8EOE - chains G and N of the 9 polymer chains in the assembly; structure by electron microscopy, 3.20 A resolution.

# Chain G
Molecule: Transcription termination/antitermination protein NusG
Organism: Bacillus subtilis subsp. subtilis str. 168
Reference sequence: Q06795 (NUSG_BACSU); residues 1-177 here = UniProt positions 1-177
Sequence (177 residues; each row starts with the number of its first residue):
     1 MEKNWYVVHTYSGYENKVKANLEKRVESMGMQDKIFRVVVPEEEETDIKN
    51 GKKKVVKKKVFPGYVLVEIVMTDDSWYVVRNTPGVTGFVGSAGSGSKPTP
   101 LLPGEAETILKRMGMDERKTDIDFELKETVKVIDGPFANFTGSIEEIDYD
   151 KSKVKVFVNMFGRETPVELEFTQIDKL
Not modelled in the structure: 1-2, 113-177

# Chain N
Molecule: 40-nt DNA strand
Sequence (40 nucleotides; row label = number of the first residue in the row):
     1 GGGCGCATGCTGCTCTTCAAAGCCATCACGGCGACTGCCG
Not modelled in the structure: 1-2, 25-27

# Interface between chain G and chain N
Contacting residue pairs - 4 pairs, chain G then chain N:
  Tyr11(G) - DA19(N)  hydrogen bond to the phosphate
  Ser12(G) - DT17(N)  hydrogen bond to the phosphate
  Arg80(G) - DA19(N)  base contact
  Thr86(G) - DC18(N)  base contact
Also at the interface, not in a pair above, chain N (4 interface residues in all): DT16

# Summary
Chain G and chain N each contribute 4 residues to their interface; the contacts include 2 hydrogen bonds.
Among the polar pairs are Tyr11(G)-DA19(N) and Ser12(G)-DT17(N).
Chain G is Transcription termination/antitermination protein NusG (Bacillus subtilis subsp. subtilis str. 168)
and chain N is a 40-nt DNA strand; the structure, Mycobacterium tuberculosis transcription elongation complex
with Bacillus subtilis NusG (EC_LG), was determined by electron microscopy (same publication as 8EHQ, 8EJ3,
8EOF, 8EOS, 8EOT and 8EXY).
